PDB entry 9JNT | electron microscopy, 2.70 A resolution | chains J and K of the 11 polymer chains in the assembly

[Chain J]
Molecule: 146-nt DNA strand
Source organism: Escherichia coli K-12
Sequence (146 nucleotides; row label = number of the first residue in the row):
     1 ATCGGATGTA TATATCTGAC ACGTGCCTGG AGACTAGGGA GTAATCCCCT TGGCGGTTAA
    61 AACGCGGGGG ACAGCGCGTA CGTGCGTTTA AGCGGTGCTA GAGCTGTCTA CGACCAATTG
   121 AGCGGCCTCG GCACCGGGAT TCTCGA

[Chain K]
Name: ISWI chromatin-remodeling complex ATPase ISW1
Source organism: Saccharomyces cerevisiae S288C
Notes: EC 3.6.4.-
UniProtKB: P38144 (ISW1_YEAST); numbering as in UniProt (aligned over 69-1129)
Amino-acid sequence (1061 residues; numbered 69 to 1129; the number before each row is that of its first residue):
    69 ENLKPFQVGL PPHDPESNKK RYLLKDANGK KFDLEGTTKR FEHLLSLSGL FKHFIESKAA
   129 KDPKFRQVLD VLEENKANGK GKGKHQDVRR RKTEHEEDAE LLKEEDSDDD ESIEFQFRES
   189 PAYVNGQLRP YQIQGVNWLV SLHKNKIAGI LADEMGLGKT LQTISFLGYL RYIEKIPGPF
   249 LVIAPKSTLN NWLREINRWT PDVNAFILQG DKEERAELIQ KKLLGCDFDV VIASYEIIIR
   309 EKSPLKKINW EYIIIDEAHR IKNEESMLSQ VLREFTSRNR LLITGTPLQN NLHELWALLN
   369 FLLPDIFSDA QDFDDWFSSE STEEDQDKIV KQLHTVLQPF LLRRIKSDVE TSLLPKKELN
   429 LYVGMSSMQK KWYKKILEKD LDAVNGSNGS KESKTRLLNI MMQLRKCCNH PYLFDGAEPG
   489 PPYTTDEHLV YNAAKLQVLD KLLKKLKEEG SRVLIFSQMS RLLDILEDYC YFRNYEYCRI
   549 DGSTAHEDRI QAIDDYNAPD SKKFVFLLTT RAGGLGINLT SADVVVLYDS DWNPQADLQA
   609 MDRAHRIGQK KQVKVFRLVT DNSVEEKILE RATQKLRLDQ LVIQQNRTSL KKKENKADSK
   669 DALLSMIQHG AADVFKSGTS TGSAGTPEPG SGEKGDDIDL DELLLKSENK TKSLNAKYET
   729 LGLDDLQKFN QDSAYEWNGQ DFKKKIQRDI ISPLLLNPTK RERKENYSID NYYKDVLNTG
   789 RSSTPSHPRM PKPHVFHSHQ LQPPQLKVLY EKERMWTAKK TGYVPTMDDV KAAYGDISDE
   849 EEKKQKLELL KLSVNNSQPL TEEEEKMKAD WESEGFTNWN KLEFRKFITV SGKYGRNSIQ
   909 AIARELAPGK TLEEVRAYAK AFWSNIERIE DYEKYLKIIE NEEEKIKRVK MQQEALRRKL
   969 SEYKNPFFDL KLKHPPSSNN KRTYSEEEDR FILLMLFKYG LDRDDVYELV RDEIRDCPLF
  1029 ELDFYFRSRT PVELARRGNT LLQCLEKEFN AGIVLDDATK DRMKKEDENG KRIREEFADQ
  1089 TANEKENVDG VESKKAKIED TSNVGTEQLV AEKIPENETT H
Disordered / not traced: 69-80, 95-99, 141-180, 448-464, 659-1129
Curated features (UniProtKB/Swiss-Prot):
  - motif: Asp324 to His327 (DEAH box)
  - binding site (ATP): Asp221 to Thr228
  - modified residue: Thr694 (Phosphothreonine), Ser846 (Phosphoserine)
Ligand contacts: ADP (adenosine-5'-diphosphate): Gln195, Leu196, Arg197, Gln200, Met223, Gly224, Leu225, Gly226, Lys227, Thr228, Leu229, Asn259, Glu263, Arg266, Trp267, Asp324, Glu325

[Interface between chain J and chain K]
Residue-residue contacts (31; chain J residue first):
  DT50(J) - Asn467(K)  phosphate contact
  DT50(J) - Ile468(K)  base contact
  DT51(J) - Ile468(K)  sugar contact
  DT51(J) - Met470(K)  base contact
  DG52(J) - Met470(K)  sugar contact
  DG52(J) - Lys474(K)  salt bridge to the phosphate
  DG52(J) - Met527(K)  phosphate contact
  DG53(J) - Gln526(K)  sugar contact
  DG53(J) - Met527(K)  phosphate contact
  DG53(J) - Ser528(K)  hydrogen bond to the phosphate
  DG53(J) - Arg529(K)  hydrogen bond to the phosphate
  DG53(J) - Thr577(K)  phosphate contact
  DC54(J) - Asp549(K)  phosphate contact
  DC54(J) - Gly550(K)  hydrogen bond to the phosphate
  DC54(J) - Thr577(K)  hydrogen bond to the phosphate
  DC54(J) - Arg579(K)  sugar contact
  DC54(J) - Ala580(K)  phosphate contact
  DG55(J) - Gly550(K)  phosphate contact
  DG55(J) - Arg557(K)  salt bridge to the phosphate
  DG55(J) - Ala580(K)  phosphate contact
  DG55(J) - Gly581(K)  hydrogen bond to the phosphate
  DG55(J) - Gly582(K)  phosphate contact
  DG56(J) - Lys254(K)  phosphate contact
  DG56(J) - Glu304(K)  sugar contact
  DT57(J) - Lys254(K)  salt bridge to the phosphate
  DT57(J) - Arg308(K)  hydrogen bond to the phosphate
  DT58(J) - Asp279(K)  phosphate contact
  DT58(J) - Lys280(K)  phosphate contact
  DT58(J) - Arg283(K)  salt bridge to the phosphate
  DT58(J) - Arg308(K)  salt bridge to the phosphate
  DA59(J) - Lys280(K)  salt bridge to the phosphate
Other interface residues (no listed pair), chain K (25 interface residues in all): Ser255, Gly278, Gln471

[Summary]
10 residues of chain J and 25 residues of chain K are in contact, with 6 hydrogen bonds and 6 salt bridges.
Polar contacts include DG53(J)-Ser528(K), DG53(J)-Arg529(K) and DC54(J)-Gly550(K). Chain K binds ADP. UniProt
lists 8 ATP-binding residues on chain K.
Here chain J is a 146-nt DNA strand (Escherichia coli K-12) and chain K is ISWI chromatin-remodeling complex
ATPase ISW1 (Saccharomyces cerevisiae S288C). Entry 9JNT (Structure of isw1-nucleosome complex in ADP* state)
was determined by electron microscopy, deposited together with 9JNU, 9JNV, 9JO2, 9JO5, 9LIU and 9LJ2.
